1B9Z - chain A; structure by X-ray diffraction, 2.10 A resolution.

== Chain A ==
Protein: Protein (beta-AMYLASE)
Organism: Bacillus cereus
Notes: EC 3.2.1.2
UniProtKB: P36924 (AMYB_BACCE); residues 1-516 here correspond to UniProt positions 31-546 (UniProt number = residue number + 30)
Sequence (516 residues; row label = number of the first residue in the row):
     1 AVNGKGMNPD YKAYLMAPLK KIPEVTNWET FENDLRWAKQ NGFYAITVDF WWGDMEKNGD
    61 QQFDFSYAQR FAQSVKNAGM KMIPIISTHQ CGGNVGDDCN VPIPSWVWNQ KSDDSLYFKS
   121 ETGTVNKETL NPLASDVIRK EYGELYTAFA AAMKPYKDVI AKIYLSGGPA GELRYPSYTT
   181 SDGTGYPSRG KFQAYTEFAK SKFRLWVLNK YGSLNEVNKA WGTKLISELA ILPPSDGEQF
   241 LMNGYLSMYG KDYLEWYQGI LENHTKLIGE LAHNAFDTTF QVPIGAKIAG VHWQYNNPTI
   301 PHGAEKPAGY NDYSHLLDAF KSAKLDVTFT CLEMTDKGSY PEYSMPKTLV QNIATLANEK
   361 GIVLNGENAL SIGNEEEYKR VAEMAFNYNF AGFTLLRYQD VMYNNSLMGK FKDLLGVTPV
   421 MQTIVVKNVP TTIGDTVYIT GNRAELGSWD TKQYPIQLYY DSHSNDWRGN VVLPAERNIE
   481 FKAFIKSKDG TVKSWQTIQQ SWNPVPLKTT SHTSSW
Disulfide bonds: C91-C99
Ion coordination: Ca2+: E56, D60, Q61, E141, E144
Swiss-Prot annotation at these positions:
  - active site: E172 (Proton donor), E367 (Proton acceptor)
  - binding site (substrate): D49, H89, D97, K287, H292, T330, N368, A369, R397
  - binding site (Ca(2+)): E56, D60, Q61, E141, E144

== Summary ==
E56, D60, Q61, E141 and E144 form the Ca2+ site. Curated annotation (UniProt) lists active-site residues E172
and E367, 9 substrate-binding residues and 5 Ca2+-binding residues.
Chain A is Protein (beta-AMYLASE) (Bacillus cereus); the structure, Bacillus cereus beta-amylase complexed
with maltose, was determined by X-ray diffraction together with 1B90 from the same study.
